3GW8 - chain A; structure by X-ray diffraction, 1.93 A resolution.

== Chain A ==
Name: 2,3-bisphosphoglycerate-dependent phosphoglycerate mutase
Organism: Burkholderia pseudomallei
Notes: EC 5.4.2.1
UniProt: Q63XU7 (GPMA_BURPS); residue numbers follow UniProt; this construct covers 1-249
Sequence (257 residues; row label = number of the first residue in the row; numbers below 1 keep their minus sign (Met-7 is residue -7)):
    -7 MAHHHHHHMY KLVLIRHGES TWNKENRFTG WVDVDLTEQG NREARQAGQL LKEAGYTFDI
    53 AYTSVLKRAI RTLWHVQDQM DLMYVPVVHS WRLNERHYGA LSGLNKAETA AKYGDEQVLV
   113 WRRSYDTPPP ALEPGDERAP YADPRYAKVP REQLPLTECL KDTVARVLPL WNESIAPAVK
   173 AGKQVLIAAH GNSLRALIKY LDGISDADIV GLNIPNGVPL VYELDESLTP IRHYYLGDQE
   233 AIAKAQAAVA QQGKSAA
Not modelled in the structure: -7 to 0, 231-249
Differences from the reference sequence: expression tag (-7 to 0)
UniProt features mapped onto this chain:
  - active site: His9 (Tele-phosphohistidine intermediate), Glu87 (Proton donor/acceptor)
  - binding site (substrate): Arg8 to Asn15, Thr21, Gly22, Arg60, Glu87 to Tyr90, Lys98, Arg114, Arg115, Gly183, Asn184
  - site: His182 (Transition state stabilizer)
Bound ions: vanadate ion: His9 (together with glycerol)
Small-molecule neighbours: vanadate (VO4): Arg19, Phe20, Thr21, Glu87, Tyr90, Lys98, Arg114, Asn184
What the authors report for this chain:
  - binding site for vanadate: Arg8, His9, Asn15, Arg60, Glu87, His182, Gly183

== Summary ==
Ligands of chain A: vanadate. From UniProt: active-site residues His9 and Glu87 and 20 substrate-binding
residues. From the paper: a binding site for vanadate at Arg8, His9 and Asn15 among others.
Chain A is 2,3-bisphosphoglycerate-dependent phosphoglycerate mutase (Burkholderia pseudomallei); the
structure, Crystal structure of phosphoglyceromutase from Burkholderia pseudomallei with vanadate and
glycerol, was determined by X-ray diffraction together with 3LNT, 3GP3, 3GP5, 3FDZ and 3EZN from the same
study.
